Entry 5TM1 (X-ray diffraction, 2.23 A resolution); this record covers chains A and C of the 4 polymer chains in the assembly.

Chain A:
Protein: Estrogen receptor
Source organism: Homo sapiens
Notes: fragment: ligand-binding domain
UniProt: P03372 (ESR1_HUMAN), isoform P03372-3; residues 298-554 here correspond to UniProt positions 125-381 (UniProt number = residue number - 173)
Sequence (257 residues; numbered 298 to 554; the number before each row is that of its first residue):
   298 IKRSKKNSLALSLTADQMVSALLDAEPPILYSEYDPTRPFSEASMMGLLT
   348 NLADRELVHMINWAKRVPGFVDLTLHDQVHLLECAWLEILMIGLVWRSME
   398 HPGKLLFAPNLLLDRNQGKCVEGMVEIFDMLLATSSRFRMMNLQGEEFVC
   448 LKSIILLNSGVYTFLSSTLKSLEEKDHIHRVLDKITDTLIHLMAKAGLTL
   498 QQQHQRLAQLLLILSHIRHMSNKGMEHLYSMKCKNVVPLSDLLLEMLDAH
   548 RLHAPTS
Unresolved in the structure: 298-305, 331-336, 461-472, 531-535, 549-554
Differences from the reference sequence: engineered mutation Ser537 (Tyr364 in P03372)
Small-molecule neighbours: 7EQ (2,5-bis(2-fluoro-4-hydroxyphenyl)-1H-1lambda~4~-thiophen-1-one): Met343, Leu346, Leu349, Ala350, Glu353, Leu387, Met388, Leu391, Arg394, Phe404, Met421, Ile424, Leu428, Gly521, His524, Leu525, Met528

Chain C:
Protein: Nuclear receptor coactivator 2
Notes: fragment: Nuclear receptor-interacting peptide
UniProt: Q15596 (NCOA2_HUMAN); numbering as in UniProt (aligned over 686-698)
Sequence (13 residues; numbered 686 to 698; the number before each row is that of its first residue):
   686 KHKILHRLLQDSS
Unresolved in the structure: 686-687, 696-698

Chain A / chain C interface:
Contacting residue pairs (20):
  Ile358(A) with Leu690(C), hydrophobic; Leu693(C), hydrophobic; Leu694(C), hydrophobic
  Lys362(A) with Leu693(C); Leu694(C)
  Leu372(A) with His691(C); Leu694(C), hydrophobic
  Gln375(A) with Leu694(C)
  Val376(A) with Leu690(C), hydrophobic; His691(C); Leu694(C), hydrophobic
  Leu379(A) with Leu694(C), hydrophobic
  Glu380(A) with Leu690(C)
  Asp538(A) with Ile689(C)
  Leu539(A) with Ile689(C); Leu693(C), hydrophobic
  Glu542(A) with Lys688(C); Ile689(C), hydrogen bond (side chain-backbone); Leu690(C), hydrogen bond (side chain-backbone)
  Met543(A) with Leu690(C), hydrophobic
Also at the interface, not in a pair above, chain A (12 interface residues in all): Phe367
Also at the interface, not in a pair above, chain C (7 interface residues in all): Gln695

In short:
The interface between chain A and chain C involves 12 residues on one side and 7 on the other, with 2 hydrogen
bonds. Among the polar pairs are Glu542(A)-Ile689(C) and Glu542(A)-Leu690(C). Bound to chain A: compound 7EQ.
Chain A is Estrogen receptor (Homo sapiens) and chain C is Nuclear receptor coactivator 2; the structure,
Crystal Structure of the ER-alpha Ligand-binding Domain (Y537S) in Complex with
2,5-bis(2-fluoro-4-hydroxyphenyl)thiophene 1-oxide, was determined by X-ray diffraction, deposited together
with 5KR9, 5KRA, 5KRC, 5KRF, 5KRH, 5KRI and 43 further entries.
